PDB entry 4NUM | X-ray diffraction, 3.30 A resolution | chains A and B

Chain A (and B):
Name: Cadherin-2
Source organism: Mus musculus
Notes: chain B of this document is another copy of the same molecule, construct and numbering; everything in this record applies to it too
Reference sequence: P15116 (CADH2_MOUSE); residues 1-215 here correspond to UniProt positions 160-374 (UniProt number = residue number + 159)
Chain sequence (215 residues; row label = number of the first residue in the row):
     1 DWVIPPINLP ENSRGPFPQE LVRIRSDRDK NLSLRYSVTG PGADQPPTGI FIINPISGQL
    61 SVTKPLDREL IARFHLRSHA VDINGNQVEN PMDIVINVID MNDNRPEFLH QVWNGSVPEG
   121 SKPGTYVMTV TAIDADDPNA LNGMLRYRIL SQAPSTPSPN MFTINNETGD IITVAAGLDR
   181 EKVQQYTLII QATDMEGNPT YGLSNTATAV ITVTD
Construct notes: engineered mutation Ser78 (Ala237 in P15116), Met92 (Ile251 in P15116)
Swiss-Prot annotation at these positions:
  - binding site (Ca(2+)): Glu11, Asp67, Glu69, Asp100, Met101, Asn102, Asp103, Asn104, Asp134, Asp136, Asn142, Asp194
  - glycosylation (N-linked (GlcNAc...) asparagine): Asn31, Asn114, Asn166
Metal / ion sites: Ca2+ site 1: Glu11, Glu69, Asp100, Met101, Asp103, Asp136; Ca2+ site 2: Glu11, Asp67, Glu69, Asp103; Ca2+ site 3: Asn102, Asn104, Asp134, Asp136, Asn142, Asp194
From the paper describing this entry:
  - mutagenesis - R14E: abolished binding to short time scale

Interface between chain A and chain B:
Residue-residue contacts (26):
  Asp1(A) - Asp27(B)
  Asp1(A) - Glu89(B)  hydrogen bond (backbone-side chain)
  Trp2(A) - Trp2(B)
  Trp2(A) - Arg25(B)
  Trp2(A) - Ser78(B)
  Trp2(A) - His79(B)
  Trp2(A) - Ala80(B)  hydrophobic
  Trp2(A) - Glu89(B)
  Trp2(A) - Asn90(B)  hydrogen bond (side chain-backbone)
  Trp2(A) - Met92(B)  hydrophobic
  Val3(A) - Arg25(B)  hydrogen bond (backbone-backbone)
  Val3(A) - Asp27(B)
  Pro5(A) - Arg23(B)
  Arg23(A) - Pro5(B)
  Arg23(A) - Pro6(B)
  Ile24(A) - Trp2(B)  hydrophobic
  Arg25(A) - Trp2(B)
  Arg25(A) - Val3(B)  hydrogen bond (backbone-backbone)
  Ser26(A) - Asp1(B)
  Asp27(A) - Asp1(B)  hydrogen bond (side chain-backbone)
  Ser78(A) - Trp2(B)
  His79(A) - Trp2(B)
  Glu89(A) - Asp1(B)  hydrogen bond (side chain-backbone)
  Glu89(A) - Trp2(B)
  Asn90(A) - Trp2(B)  hydrogen bond (backbone-side chain)
  Met92(A) - Trp2(B)  hydrophobic
Other interface residues (no listed pair), chain A (17 interface residues in all): Tyr36, Ala80, Pro91
Other interface residues (no listed pair), chain B (18 interface residues in all): Ile24, Ser26, Tyr36, Pro91
Interface features reported in the paper:
  - interface residues, chain A: Trp2(A)

Summary:
The interface between chain A and chain B involves 17 residues on one side and 18 on the other, with 7
hydrogen bonds. Polar pairs include Asp1(A)-Glu89(B), Trp2(A)-Asn90(B) and Asp27(A)-Asp1(B). UniProt lists 12
Ca2+-binding residues on chain A. The paper reports that R14E of chain A abolishes binding to short time
scale; the interface residue Trp2(A).
Chain A and chain B are both Cadherin-2 (Mus musculus); the structure, Crystal structure of mouse N-cadherin
EC1-2 A78SI92M, was determined by X-ray diffraction (same publication as 4NQQ, 4NUP and 4NUQ).
